Entry 8E3Q (electron microscopy, 2.68 A resolution); this record covers chains C and B of the 3 polymer chains in the assembly.

[Chain C]
Name: Cleavage and polyadenylation specificity factor subunit 4
From: Homo sapiens
Reference sequence: O95639 (CPSF4_HUMAN), isoform O95639-2; residue numbers follow UniProt; this construct covers 1-244
Chain sequence (245 residues; row label = number of the first residue in the row; numbering starts at 0):
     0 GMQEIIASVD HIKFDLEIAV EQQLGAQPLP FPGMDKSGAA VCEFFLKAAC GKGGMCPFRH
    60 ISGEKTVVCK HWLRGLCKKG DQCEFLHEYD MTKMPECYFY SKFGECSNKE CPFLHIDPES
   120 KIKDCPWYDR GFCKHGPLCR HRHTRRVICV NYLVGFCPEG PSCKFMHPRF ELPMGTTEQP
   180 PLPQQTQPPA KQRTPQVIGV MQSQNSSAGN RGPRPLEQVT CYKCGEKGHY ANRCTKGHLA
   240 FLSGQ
Not modelled in the structure: 60-244
Sequence notes: expression tag (0)
UniProt features mapped onto this chain:
  - zinc finger: Lys35 to Ser61 (C3H1-type 1), Gly62 to Asp89 (C3H1-type 2), Met90 to Pro117 (C3H1-type 3), Glu118 to His142 (C3H1-type 4), Thr143 to Phe169 (C3H1-type 5)
  - modified residue: Ser202 (Phosphoserine)

[Chain B]
Name: pre-mRNA 3' end processing protein WDR33
From: Homo sapiens
Reference sequence: Q9C0J8 (WDR33_HUMAN); numbering as in UniProt (aligned over 1-572)
Chain sequence (572 residues; each row starts with the number of its first residue):
     1 MATEIGSPPR FFHMPRFQHQ APRQLFYKRP DFAQQQAMQQ LTFDGKRMRK AVNRKTIDYN
    61 PSVIKYLENR IWQRDQRDMR AIQPDAGYYN DLVPPIGMLN NPMNAVTTKF VRTSTNKVKC
   121 PVFVVRWTPE GRRLVTGASS GEFTLWNGLT FNFETILQAH DSPVRAMTWS HNDMWMLTAD
   181 HGGYVKYWQS NMNNVKMFQA HKEAIREASF SPTDNKFATC SDDGTVRIWD FLRCHEERIL
   241 RGHGADVKCV DWHPTKGLVV SGSKDSQQPI KFWDPKTGQS LATLHAHKNT VMEVKLNLNG
   301 NWLLTASRDH LCKLFDIRNL KEELQVFRGH KKEATAVAWH PVHEGLFASG GSDGSLLFWH
   361 VGVEKEVGGM EMAHEGMIWS LAWHPLGHIL CSGSNDHTSK FWTRNRPGDK MRDRYNLNLL
   421 PGMSEDGVEY DDLEPNSLAV IPGMGIPEQL KLAMEQEQMG KDESNEIEMT IPGLDWGMEE
   481 VMQKDQKKVP QKKVPYAKPI PAQFQQAWMQ NKVPIPAPNE VLNDRKEDIK LEEKKKTQAE
   541 IEQEMATLQY TNPQLLEQLK IERLAQKQVE QI
Not modelled in the structure: 1-54, 420-572
UniProt features mapped onto this chain:
  - modified residue: Ala2 (N-acetylalanine), Ser7 (Phosphoserine), Lys46 (N6-acetyllysine)
  - cross-link (Glycyl lysine isopeptide (Lys-Gly)): Lys526 (interchain with G-Cter in SUMO2), Lys530 (interchain with G-Cter in SUMO2), Lys560 (interchain with G-Cter in SUMO2)

[Chain C / chain B interface]
Pairs across the interface (14; chain C residue first):
  Phe30(C) with Trp175(B), hydrophobic; Tyr187(B), hydrophobic; Val195(B), hydrophobic; Phe231(B); Leu232(B)
  Gly32(C) with Asn193(B), hydrogen bond (backbone-side chain); Val195(B)
  Met33(C) with Trp175(B), hydrophobic; Gln189(B), hydrogen bond (backbone-side chain); Asn193(B); Val195(B), hydrophobic
  Asp34(C) with Asn193(B)
  Lys35(C) with Asn191(B)
  Ser36(C) with Asn191(B)
Other interface residues (no listed pair), chain C (7 interface residues in all): Pro31
Other interface residues (no listed pair), chain B (10 interface residues in all): Lys196, Cys234

[Overview]
Chain C and chain B form an interface of 7 and 10 residues respectively, with 2 hydrogen bonds. Polar pairs
include Gly32(C)-Asn193(B) and Met33(C)-Gln189(B).
Here chain C is Cleavage and polyadenylation specificity factor subunit 4 and chain B is pre-mRNA 3' end
processing protein WDR33, both from Homo sapiens. Entry 8E3Q (CRYO-EM STRUCTURE OF the human MPSF) was
determined by electron microscopy, deposited together with 8E3I.
